Entry 1Y2D (X-ray diffraction, 1.70 A resolution); this record covers chain A.

# Chain A
Protein: cAMP-specific 3', 5'-cyclic phosphodiesterase 4D
From: Homo sapiens
Notes: EC 3.1.4.17; fragment: catalytic domain of human phosphodiesterase 4d
UniProt: Q08499 (PDE4D_HUMAN); residues 86-413 here correspond to UniProt positions 388-715 (UniProt number = residue number + 302)
Amino-acid sequence (349 residues; numbered 65 to 413; the number before each row is that of its first residue):
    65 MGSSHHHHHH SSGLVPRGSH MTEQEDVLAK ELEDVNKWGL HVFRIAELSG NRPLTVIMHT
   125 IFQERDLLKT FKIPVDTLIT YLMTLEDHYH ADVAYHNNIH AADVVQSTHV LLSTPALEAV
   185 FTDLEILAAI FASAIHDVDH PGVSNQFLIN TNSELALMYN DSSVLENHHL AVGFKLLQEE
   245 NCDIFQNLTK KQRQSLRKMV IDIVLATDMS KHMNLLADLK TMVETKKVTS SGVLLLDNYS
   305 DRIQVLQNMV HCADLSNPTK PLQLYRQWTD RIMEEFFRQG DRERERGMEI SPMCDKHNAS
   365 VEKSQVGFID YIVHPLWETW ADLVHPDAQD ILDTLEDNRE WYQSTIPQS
Unresolved in the structure: 65-85, 412-413
Sequence notes: initiating methionine (65); cloning artifact (66-68, 75-85); expression tag (69-74)
Bound ions: Zn2+: H164, H200, D201, D318; Mg2+ near D201 (its only coordinating residue here)
Small-molecule neighbours: 4DE (1-(4-methoxyphenyl)-3,5-dimethyl-1H-pyrazole-4-carboxylic acid ethyl ester): Y159, M273, N321, Y329, W332, T333, I336, F340, M357, Q369, F372
Curated features (UniProtKB/Swiss-Prot):
  - active site: H160 (Proton donor)
  - binding site (3',5'-cyclic AMP): H160, Q369, F372
  - binding site (AMP): H160, D201, D318, N321, Q369, F372
  - binding site (Zn(2+)): H164, H200, D201, D318
  - binding site (Mg(2+)): D201
  - binding site (Mn(2+)): D201

# Overview
Ligands of chain A: compound 4DE. H164, H200, D201 and D318 coordinate Zn2+. UniProt lists active-site residue
H160, 3 residues binding 3',5'-cyclic AMP, 6 AMP-binding residues and 4 Zn2+-binding residues.
Chain A is cAMP-specific 3', 5'-cyclic phosphodiesterase 4D (Homo sapiens); the structure, Catalytic Domain Of
Human Phosphodiesterase 4D In Complex With 1-(4-methoxy-phenyl)-3,5-dimethyl-1H-pyrazole-4-carboxylic acid
ethyl ester, was determined by X-ray diffraction, deposited together with 1Y2B, 1Y2E, 1Y2H, 1Y2J and 1Y2K.
